PDB entry 3NOC | X-ray diffraction, 2.70 A resolution | chains A and D of the 5 polymer chains in the assembly

[Chain A]
Name: Acriflavine resistance protein B
Organism: Escherichia coli
Reference sequence: P31224 (ACRB_ECOLI); residue numbers follow UniProt; this construct covers 1-1049
Amino-acid sequence (1049 residues; numbered 1 to 1049; the number before each row is that of its first residue):
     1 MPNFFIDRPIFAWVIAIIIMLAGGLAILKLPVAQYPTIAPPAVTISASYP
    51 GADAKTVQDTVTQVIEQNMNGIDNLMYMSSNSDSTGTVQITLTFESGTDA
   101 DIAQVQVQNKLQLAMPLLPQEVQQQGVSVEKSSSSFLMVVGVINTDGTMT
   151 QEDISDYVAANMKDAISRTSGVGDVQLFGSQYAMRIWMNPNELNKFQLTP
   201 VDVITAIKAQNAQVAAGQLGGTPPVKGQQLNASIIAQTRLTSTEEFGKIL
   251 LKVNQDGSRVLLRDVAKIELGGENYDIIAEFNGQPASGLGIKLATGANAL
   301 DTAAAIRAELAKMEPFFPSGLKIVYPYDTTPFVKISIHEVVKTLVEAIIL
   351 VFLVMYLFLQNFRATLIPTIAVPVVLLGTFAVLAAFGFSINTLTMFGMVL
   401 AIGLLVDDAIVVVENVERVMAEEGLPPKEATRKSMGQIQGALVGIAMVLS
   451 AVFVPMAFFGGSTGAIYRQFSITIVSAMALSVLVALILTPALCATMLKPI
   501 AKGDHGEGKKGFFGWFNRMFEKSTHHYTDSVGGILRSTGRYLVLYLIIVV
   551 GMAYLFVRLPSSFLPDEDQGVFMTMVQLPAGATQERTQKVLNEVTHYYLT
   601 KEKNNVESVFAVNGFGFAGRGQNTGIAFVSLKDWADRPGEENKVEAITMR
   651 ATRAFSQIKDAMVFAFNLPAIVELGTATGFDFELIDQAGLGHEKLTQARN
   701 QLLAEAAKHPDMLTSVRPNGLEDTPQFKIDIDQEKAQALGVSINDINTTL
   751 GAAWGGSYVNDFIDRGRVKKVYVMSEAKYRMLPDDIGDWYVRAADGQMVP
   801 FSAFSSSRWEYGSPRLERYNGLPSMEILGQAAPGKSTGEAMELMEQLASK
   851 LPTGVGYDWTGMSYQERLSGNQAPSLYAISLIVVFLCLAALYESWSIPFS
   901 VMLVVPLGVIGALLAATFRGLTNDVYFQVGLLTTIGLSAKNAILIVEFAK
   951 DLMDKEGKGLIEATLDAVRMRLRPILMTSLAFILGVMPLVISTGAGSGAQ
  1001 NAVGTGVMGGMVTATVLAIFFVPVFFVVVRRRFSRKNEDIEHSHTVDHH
Unresolved in the structure: 672-678, 866-871, 1036-1038, 1045-1049
Modified / non-standard residues: Met-1 (n-formylmethionine; FME)
UniProt features mapped onto this chain:
  - mutagenesis: His-526 (H526Y: Partially restores chloramphenicol resistance to an AcrZ G30R mutant)

[Chain D]
Name: Designed ankyrin repeat protein
Organism: synthetic construct
Amino-acid sequence (169 residues; each row starts with the number of its first residue):
     1 MRGSHHHHHHGSDLGKKLLEAARAGQDDEVRILMANGADVNARDFTGWTP
    51 LHLAAHFGHLEIVEVLLKNGADVNAKDSLGVTPLHLAARRGHLEIVEVLL
   101 KNGADVNASDSHGFTPLHLAAKRGHLEIVEVLLKNGADVNAQDKFGKTAF
   151 DISIDNGNEDLAEILQKLN
Unresolved in the structure: 1-12, 167-169

[Interface between chain A and chain D]
Contacting residue pairs - 4 pairs, chain A then chain D:
  Leu-230(A) / Phe-45(D)  hydrophobic
  Arg-263(A) / Asp-155(D)
  Arg-263(A) / Asn-156(D)  hydrogen bond (side chain-backbone)
  Arg-263(A) / Gly-157(D)
Also at the interface, not in a pair above, chain A (5 interface residues in all): Ala-232, Arg-259, Leu-261

[Summary]
Chain A and chain D form an interface of 5 and 4 residues respectively, with 1 hydrogen bond. Its one
hydrogen-bonded contact is Arg-263(A)/Asn-156(D). UniProt lists one mutagenesis site on chain A.
Here chain A is Acriflavine resistance protein B (Escherichia coli) and chain D is Designed ankyrin repeat
protein (synthetic construct). Entry 3NOC (Designed ankyrin repeat protein (DARPin) binders to AcrB:
Plasticity of the Interface) was determined by X-ray diffraction together with 3NOG from the same study.
